Entry 5J9L (X-ray diffraction, 2.75 A resolution); this record covers chain A.

[Chain A]
Name: Mitogen-activated protein kinase kinase kinase 7, TGF-beta-activated kinase 1 and MAP3K7-binding protein 1
From: Homo sapiens
Notes: EC 2.7.11.25
UniProt: chimeric construct of O43318, Q15750: residues 31-303 from O43318 (M3K7_HUMAN), isoform O43318-4 positions 31-303 (same numbers); residues 468-497 from Q15750 positions 468-497 (same numbers)
Chain sequence (307 residues; row label = number of the first residue in the row; note: 164 numbers in that range are skipped by the numbering (no residue carries them; nothing is unmodelled there)):
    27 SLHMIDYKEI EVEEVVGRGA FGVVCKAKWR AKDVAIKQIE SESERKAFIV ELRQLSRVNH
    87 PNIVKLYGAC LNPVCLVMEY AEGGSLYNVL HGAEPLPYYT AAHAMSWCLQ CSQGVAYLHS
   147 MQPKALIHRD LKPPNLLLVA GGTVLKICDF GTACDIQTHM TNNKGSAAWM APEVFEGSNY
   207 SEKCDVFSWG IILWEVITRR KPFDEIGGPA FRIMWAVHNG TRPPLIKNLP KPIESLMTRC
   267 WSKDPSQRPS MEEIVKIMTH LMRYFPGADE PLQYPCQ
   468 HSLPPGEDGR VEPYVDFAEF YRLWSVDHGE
Unresolved in the structure: 46-47, 54, 58, 94-95, 177-190, 497
Differences from the reference sequence: expression tag (27-30)
Curated features (UniProtKB/Swiss-Prot):
  - active site: Asp156 (Proton acceptor)
  - binding site (ATP): Val42 to Val50, Lys63
  - modified residue: Thr184 (Microbial infection: O-acetylthreonine), Thr187 (Microbial infection: O-acetylthreonine), Ser192 (Phosphoserine)
  - cross-link (Glycyl lysine isopeptide (Lys-Gly)): Lys72 (interchain with G-Cter in ubiquitin), Lys158 (interchain with G-Cter in ubiquitin), Lys209 (interchain with G-Cter in ubiquitin)
  - site: Phe484 (Required for interaction with MAP3K7)
Residues lining bound ligands: cpt-1691 (6HF; N-(4-((2-((4-(4-methylpiperazin-1-yl)phenyl)amino)-7H-pyrrolo[2,3-d]pyrimidin-4-yl)oxy)phenyl)acrylamide): Val42, Val50, Ala61, Val90, Met104, Glu105, Tyr106, Ala107, Gly110, Ser111, Tyr113, Asn114, Pro160, Leu163, Phe176
From the paper describing this entry:
  - binding site for cpt-1691: Val42, Val50, Val90, Glu105, Ala107, Gly110, Pro160, Leu163, Phe176

[Overview]
Bound to chain A: cpt-1691. From UniProt: active-site residue Asp156 and 10 ATP-binding residues. From the
paper: a binding site for cpt-1691 at Val42, Val50 and Val90 among others.
Chain A is Mitogen-activated protein kinase kinase kinase 7, TGF-beta-activated kinase 1 and MAP3K7-binding
protein 1 (Homo sapiens); the structure, Crystal structure of CPT1691 bound to TAK1-TAB1, was determined by
X-ray diffraction together with 5J7S, 5J8I, 5JH6, 5JK3 and 5E7R from the same study.
